PDB entry 7YSQ | electron microscopy, 6.80 A resolution (low resolution: residue-level contacts below are approximate; hydrogen-bond / salt-bridge calls are withheld) | chains H and I of the 8 polymer chains in the assembly

[Chain H (and I)]
Protein: Tubulin beta-1 chain
From: Drosophila melanogaster
Notes: chain I of this document is another copy of the same molecule, construct and numbering; everything in this record applies to it too
Reference sequence: Q24560 (TBB1_DROME); the author numbering skips numbers that UniProt does not, so the offset changes along the chain: 1-44 = UniProt 1-44; 47-360 = UniProt 45-358; 369-457 = UniProt 359-447
Chain sequence (447 residues; numbered 1 to 457; 10 numbers in that range are skipped by the numbering (no residue carries them; nothing is unmodelled there); the number before each row is that of its first residue):
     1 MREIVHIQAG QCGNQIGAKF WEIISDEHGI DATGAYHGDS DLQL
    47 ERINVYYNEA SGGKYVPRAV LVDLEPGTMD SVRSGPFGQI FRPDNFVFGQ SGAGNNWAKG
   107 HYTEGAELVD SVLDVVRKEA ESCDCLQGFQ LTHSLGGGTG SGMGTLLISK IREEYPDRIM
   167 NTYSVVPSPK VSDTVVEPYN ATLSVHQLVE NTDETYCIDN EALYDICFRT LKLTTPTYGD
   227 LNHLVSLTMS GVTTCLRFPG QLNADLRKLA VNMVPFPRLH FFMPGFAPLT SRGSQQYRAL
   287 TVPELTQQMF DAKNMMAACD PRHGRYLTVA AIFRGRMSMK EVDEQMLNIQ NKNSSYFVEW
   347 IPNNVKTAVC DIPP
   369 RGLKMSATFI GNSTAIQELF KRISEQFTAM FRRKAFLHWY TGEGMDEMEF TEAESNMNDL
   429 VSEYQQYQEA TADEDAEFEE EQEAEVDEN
Unresolved in the structure: 437-457
Small-molecule neighbours: GTP-gamma-S (GSP; 5'-guanosine-diphosphate-monothiophosphate): G10, Q11, C12, Q15, E71, G100, N101, S140, G143, G144, T145, G146, D179, N206, Y210, Y224, L227, N228
Curated features (UniProtKB/Swiss-Prot):
  - binding site (GTP): Q11, E71, S140, G144, T145, G146, N206, N228
  - binding site (Mg(2+)): E71
  - modified residue (Phosphoserine): S40, S341

[Interface between chain H and chain I]
Contacting residue pairs (17; chain H residue first):
  K218(H) - D90(I)
  S280(H) - D90(I)
  Q281(H) - S57(I)
  Q282(H) - A56(I)
  Q282(H) - S57(I)
  Y283(H) - E55(I)
  Y283(H) - A56(I)
  Y283(H) - V62(I)
  Y283(H) - Q85(I)
  Y283(H) - R88(I)
  R284(H) - E55(I)
  R284(H) - R88(I)
  R284(H) - K124(I)
  A285(H) - E55(I)
  E290(H) - K124(I)
  Q293(H) - K124(I)
  K299(H) - D120(I)
Other interface residues (no listed pair), chain H (11 interface residues in all): G279
Other interface residues (no listed pair), chain I (12 interface residues in all): T33, K60, P89

[Overview]
The interface between chain H and chain I involves 11 residues on one side and 12 on the other. Chain H binds
GTP-gamma-S. From UniProt: 8 GTP-binding residues and Mg2+-binding residue E71(H) on chain H.
Both chains are Tubulin beta-1 chain (Drosophila melanogaster). Entry 7YSQ (GTPgammaS Tube decorated with
kinesin) was determined by electron microscopy, deposited together with 7YSN, 7YSO, 7YSP and 7YSR.
